Entry 6N62 (X-ray diffraction, 3.80 A resolution); this record covers chains B and D of the 8 polymer chains in the assembly.

[Chain B]
Molecule: DNA-directed RNA polymerase subunit alpha
From: Escherichia coli
Notes: EC 2.7.7.6; fragment: N-terminal domain
UniProt: P0A7Z6 (RPOA_ECO57); numbering as in UniProt (aligned over 1-234)
Sequence (239 residues; each row starts with the number of its first residue):
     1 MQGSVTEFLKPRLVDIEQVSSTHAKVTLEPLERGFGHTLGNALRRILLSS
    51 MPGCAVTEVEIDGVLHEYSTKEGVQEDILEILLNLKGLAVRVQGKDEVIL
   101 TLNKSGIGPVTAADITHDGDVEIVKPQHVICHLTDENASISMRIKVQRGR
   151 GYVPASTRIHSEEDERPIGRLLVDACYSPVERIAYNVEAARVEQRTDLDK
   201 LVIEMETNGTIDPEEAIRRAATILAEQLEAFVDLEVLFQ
Not modelled in the structure: 1-5, 159-170, 235-239
Differences from the reference sequence: expression tag (235-239)

[Chain D]
Molecule: DNA-directed RNA polymerase subunit beta'
From: Escherichia coli
Notes: EC 2.7.7.6
UniProt: P0A8T8 (RPOC_ECO57); numbering as in UniProt (aligned over 2-1407)
Sequence (1409 residues; row label = number of the first residue in the row):
     1 VKDLLKFLKAQTKTEEFDAIKIALASPDMIRSWSFGEVKKPETINYRTFK
    51 PERDGLFCARIFGPVKDYECLCGKYKRLKHRGVICEKCGVEVTQTKVRRE
   101 RMGHIELASPTAHIWFLKSLPSRIGLLLDMPLRDIERVLYFESYVVIEGG
   151 MTNLERQQILTEEQYLDALEEFGDEFDAKMGAEAIQALLKSMDLEQECEQ
   201 LREELNETNSETKRKKLTKRIKLLEAFVQSGNKPEWMILTVLPVLPPDLR
   251 PLVPLDGGRFATSDLNDLYRRVINRNNRLKRLLDLAAPDIIVRNEKRMLQ
   301 EAVDALLDNGRRGRAITGSNKRPLKSLADMIKGKQGRFRQNLLGKRVDYS
   351 GRSVITVGPYLRLHQCGLPKKMALELFKPFIYGKLELRGLATTIKAAKKM
   401 VEREEAVVWDILDEVIREHPVLLNRAPTLHRLGIQAFEPVLIEGKAIQLH
   451 PLVCAAYNADFDGDQMAVHVPLTLEAQLEARALMMSTNNILSPANGEPII
   501 VPSQDVVLGLYYMTRDCVNAKGEGMVLTGPKEAERLYRSGLASLHARVKV
   551 RITEYEKDANGELVAKTSLKDTTVGRAILWMIVPKGLPYSIVNQALGKKA
   601 ISKMLNTCYRILGLKPTVIFADQIMYTGFAYAARSGASVGIDDMVIPEKK
   651 HEIISEAEAEVAEIQEQFQSGLVTAGERYNKVIDIWAAANDRVSKAMMDN
   701 LQTETVINRDGQEEKQVSFNSIYMMADSGARGSAAQIRQLAGMRGLMAKP
   751 DGSIIETPITANFREGLNVLQYFISTHGARKGLADTALKTANSGYLTRRL
   801 VDVAQDLVVTEDDCGTHEGIMMTPVIEGGDVKEPLRDRVLGRVTAEDVLK
   851 PGTADILVPRNTLLHEQWCDLLEENSVDAVKVRSVVSCDTDFGVCAHCYG
   901 RDLARGHIINKGEAIGVIAAQSIGEPGTQLTMRTFHIGGAASRAAAESSI
   951 QVKNKGSIKLSNVKSVVNSSGKLVITSRNTELKLIDEFGRTKESYKVPYG
  1001 AVLAKGDGEQVAGGETVANWDPHTMPVITEVSGFVRFTDMIDGQTITRQT
  1051 DELTGLSSLVVLDSAERTAGGKDLRPALKIVDAQGNDVLIPGTDMPAQYF
  1101 LPGKAIVQLEDGVQISSGDTLARIPQESGGTKDITGGLPRVADLFEARRP
  1151 KEPAILAEISGIVSFGKETKGKRRLVITPVDGSDPYEEMIPKWRQLNVFE
  1201 GERVERGDVISDGPEAPHDILRLRGVHAVTRYIVNEVQDVYRLQGVKIND
  1251 KHIEVIVRQMLRKATIVNAGSSDFLEGEQVEYSRVKIANRELEANGKVGA
  1301 TYSRDLLGITKASLATESFISAASFQETTRVLTEAAVAGKRDELRGLKEN
  1351 VIVGRLIPAGTGYAYHQDRMRRRAAGEAPAAPQVTAEDASASLAELLNAG
  1401 LGGSDNELE
Not modelled in the structure: 1-15, 932-947, 1024-1135, 1274-1279, 1376-1409
Differences from the reference sequence: expression tag (1, 1408-1409)
Metal / ion sites: Zn2+ site 1: Cys70, Cys72, Cys85, Cys88; Mg2+: Asp460, Asp462, Asp464; Zn2+ site 2: Cys814, Cys888, Cys895, Cys898
Swiss-Prot annotation at these positions:
  - binding site (Zn(2+)): Cys70, Cys72, Cys85, Cys88, Cys814, Cys888, Cys895, Cys898
  - binding site (Mg(2+)): Asp460, Asp462, Asp464
  - modified residue: Lys972 (N6-acetyllysine)

[Interface between chain B and chain D]
Contacting residue pairs (30; chain B residue first):
  Arg44(B) - Arg538(D)
  Arg45(B) - Ser539(D)
  Leu48(B) - Arg535(D)
  Leu48(B) - Arg538(D)
  Leu48(B) - Ser539(D)
  Ser49(B) - Ser539(D)
  Leu83(B) - Val526(D)  hydrophobic
  Leu83(B) - Leu527(D)
  Leu83(B) - Arg551(D)
  Asn84(B) - Arg551(D)  hydrogen bond
  Lys86(B) - Val526(D)  hydrogen bond (side chain-backbone)
  Lys86(B) - Glu532(D)  salt bridge
  Tyr152(B) - Glu532(D)  hydrogen bond
  Tyr152(B) - Arg535(D)
  Tyr152(B) - Leu536(D)
  Tyr152(B) - Leu541(D)
  Pro154(B) - Leu541(D)
  Ser178(B) - Arg535(D)
  Val180(B) - Arg535(D)
  Glu181(B) - Lys531(D)
  Glu181(B) - Arg535(D)  hydrogen bond (backbone-side chain)
  Arg182(B) - Glu534(D)  salt bridge
  Arg182(B) - Met581(D)  hydrogen bond
  Ile183(B) - Glu534(D)
  Arg191(B) - Lys370(D)
  Arg191(B) - Asp413(D)  salt bridge
  Gln194(B) - Ala406(D)
  Gln194(B) - Trp409(D)
  Thr196(B) - Glu443(D)
  Glu206(B) - Lys531(D)
Other interface residues (no listed pair), chain B (24 interface residues in all): Leu79, Glu80, Asp174, Cys176, Tyr185, Glu193
Other interface residues (no listed pair), chain D (20 interface residues in all): Met525, Thr528, Leu569

[Overview]
Chain B and chain D form an interface of 24 and 20 residues respectively, with 5 hydrogen bonds and 3 salt
bridges. Among the polar pairs are Lys86(B)-Glu532(D), Arg182(B)-Glu534(D) and Arg191(B)-Asp413(D). Curated
annotation (UniProt) lists 8 Zn2+-binding residues and 3 Mg2+-binding residues on chain D.
Here chain B is DNA-directed RNA polymerase subunit alpha and chain D is DNA-directed RNA polymerase subunit
beta', both from Escherichia coli. Entry 6N62 (Escherichia coli RNA polymerase sigma70-holoenzyme bound to
upstream fork promoter DNA) was determined by X-ray diffraction together with 6N60 and 6N61 from the same
study.
